PDB entry 8PFJ | electron microscopy, 3.40 A resolution | chains I and B of the 9 polymer chains in the assembly

# Chain I
Protein: DNA-directed RNA polymerase subunit beta
From: Escherichia coli
Notes: EC 2.7.7.6
UniProtKB: P0A8V2 (RPOB_ECOLI); numbering as in UniProt (aligned over 1-1342)
Sequence (1342 residues; numbered 1 to 1342; the number before each row is that of its first residue):
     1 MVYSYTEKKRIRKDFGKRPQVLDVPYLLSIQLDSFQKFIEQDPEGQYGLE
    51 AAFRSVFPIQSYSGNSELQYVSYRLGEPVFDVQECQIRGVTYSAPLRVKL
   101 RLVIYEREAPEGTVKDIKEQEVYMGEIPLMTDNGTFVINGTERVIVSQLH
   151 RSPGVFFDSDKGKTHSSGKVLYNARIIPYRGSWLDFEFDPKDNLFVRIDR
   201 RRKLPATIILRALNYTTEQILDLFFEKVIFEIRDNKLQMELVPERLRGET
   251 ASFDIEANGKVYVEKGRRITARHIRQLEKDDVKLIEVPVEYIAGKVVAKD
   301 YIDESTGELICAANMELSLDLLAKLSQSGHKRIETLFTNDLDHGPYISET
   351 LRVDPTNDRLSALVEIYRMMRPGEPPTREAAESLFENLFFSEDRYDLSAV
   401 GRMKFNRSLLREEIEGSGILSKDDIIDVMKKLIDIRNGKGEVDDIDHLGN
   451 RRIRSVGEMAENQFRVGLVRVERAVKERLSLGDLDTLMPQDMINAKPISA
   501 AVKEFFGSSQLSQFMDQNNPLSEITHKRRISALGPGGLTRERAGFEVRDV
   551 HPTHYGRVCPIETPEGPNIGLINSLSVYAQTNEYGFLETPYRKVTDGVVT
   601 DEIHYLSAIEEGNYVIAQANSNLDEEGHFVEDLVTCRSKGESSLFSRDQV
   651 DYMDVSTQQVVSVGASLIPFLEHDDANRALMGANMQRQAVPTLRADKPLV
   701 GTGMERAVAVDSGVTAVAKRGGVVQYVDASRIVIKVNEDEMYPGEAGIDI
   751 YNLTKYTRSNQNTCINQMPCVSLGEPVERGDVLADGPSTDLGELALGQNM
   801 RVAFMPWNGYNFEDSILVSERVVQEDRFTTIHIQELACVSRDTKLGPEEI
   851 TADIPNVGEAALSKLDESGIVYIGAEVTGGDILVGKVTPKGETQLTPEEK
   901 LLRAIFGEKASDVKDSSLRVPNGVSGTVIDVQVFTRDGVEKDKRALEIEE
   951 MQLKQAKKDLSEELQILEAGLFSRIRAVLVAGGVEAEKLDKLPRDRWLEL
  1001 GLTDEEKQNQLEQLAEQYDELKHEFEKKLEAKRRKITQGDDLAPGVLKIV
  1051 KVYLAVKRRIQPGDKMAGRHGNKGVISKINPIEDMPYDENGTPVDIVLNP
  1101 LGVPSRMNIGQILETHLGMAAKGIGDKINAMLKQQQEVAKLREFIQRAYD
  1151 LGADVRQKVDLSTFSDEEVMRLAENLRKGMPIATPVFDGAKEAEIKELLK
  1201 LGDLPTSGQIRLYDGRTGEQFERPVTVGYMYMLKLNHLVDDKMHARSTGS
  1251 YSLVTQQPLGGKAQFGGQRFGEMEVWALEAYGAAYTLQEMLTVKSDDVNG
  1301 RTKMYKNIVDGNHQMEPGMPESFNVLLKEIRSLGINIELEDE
Disordered / not traced: 891-911
UniProt features mapped onto this chain:
  - modified residue (N6-acetyllysine): Lys1022, Lys1200

# Chain B
Molecule: template DNA
Sequence (40 nucleotides; each row starts with the number of its first residue):
     1 GGAAGATCGAAAAAAGCACACGCTGACCCGCGTGGTGGTG
Disordered / not traced: 39-40

# How chain I and chain B interact
Pairs across the interface (15):
  Asn139(I) - DA26(B)  phosphate contact
  Pro190(I) - DA10(B)  phosphate contact
  Lys191(I) - DA10(B)  salt bridge to the phosphate
  Arg202(I) - DA12(B)  phosphate contact
  Lys203(I) - DA11(B)  salt bridge to the phosphate
  Lys496(I) - DC31(B)  salt bridge to the phosphate
  Arg542(I) - DG16(B)  base contact
  Arg542(I) - DC17(B)  hydrogen bond to the base
  Gly1261(I) - DG22(B)  phosphate contact
  Lys1262(I) - DG22(B)  hydrogen bond to the phosphate
  Ala1263(I) - DC23(B)  phosphate contact
  Gln1268(I) - DC21(B)  sugar contact
  Arg1269(I) - DA20(B)  salt bridge to the phosphate
  Arg1269(I) - DC21(B)  phosphate contact
  Met1273(I) - DC19(B)  sugar contact
Other interface residues (no listed pair), chain I (19 interface residues in all): Arg143, Gly507, Ser508, Phe514, Gly1267, Gly1271
Other interface residues (no listed pair), chain B (14 interface residues in all): DT24, DG25

# Summary
Chain I and chain B form an interface of 19 and 14 residues respectively; the contacts include 2 hydrogen
bonds and 4 salt bridges. Among the polar pairs are Arg542(I)-DC17(B), Lys1262(I)-DG22(B) and
Lys191(I)-DA10(B).
Chain I is DNA-directed RNA polymerase subunit beta (Escherichia coli) and chain B is template DNA; the
structure, fully recruited RfaH bound to E. coli transcription complex paused at ops site (not fully
complementary ..., was determined by electron microscopy together with 8PEN, 8PFG, 8PH9, 8PHK, 8PIB, 8PID,
8PIL and 8PIM from the same study.
